Entry 3ANR (X-ray diffraction, 2.60 A resolution); this record covers chain A.

# Chain A
Name: Dual specificity tyrosine-phosphorylation-regulated kinase 1A
Source organism: Homo sapiens
Notes: EC 2.7.12.1
UniProtKB: Q13627 (DYR1A_HUMAN); numbering as in UniProt (aligned over 126-490)
Amino-acid sequence (368 residues; numbered 123 to 490; the number before each row is that of its first residue):
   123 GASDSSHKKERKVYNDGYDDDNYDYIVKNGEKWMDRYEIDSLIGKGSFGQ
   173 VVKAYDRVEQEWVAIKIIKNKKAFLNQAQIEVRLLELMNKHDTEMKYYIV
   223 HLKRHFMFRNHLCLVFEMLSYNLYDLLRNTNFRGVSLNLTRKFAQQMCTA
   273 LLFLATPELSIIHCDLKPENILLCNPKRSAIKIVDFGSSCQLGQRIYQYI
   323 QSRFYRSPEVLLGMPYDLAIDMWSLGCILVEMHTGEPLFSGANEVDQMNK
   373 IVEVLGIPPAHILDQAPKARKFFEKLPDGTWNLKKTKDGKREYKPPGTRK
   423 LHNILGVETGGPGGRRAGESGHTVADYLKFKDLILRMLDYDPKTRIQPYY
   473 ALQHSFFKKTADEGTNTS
Not modelled in the structure: 123-133, 409-413, 482-490
Modified positions: Tyr321 (o-phosphotyrosine; PTR)
Differences from the reference sequence: expression tag (123-125)
Ligand contacts: 7-methoxy-1-methyl-9H-beta-carboline (HRM): Ile165, Phe170, Val173, Ala186, Lys188, Glu203, Val222, Phe238, Glu239, Met240, Leu241, Ser242, Leu294, Val306, Asp307
UniProt features mapped onto this chain:
  - active site: Asp287 (Proton acceptor)
  - binding site (ATP): Ile165 to Val173, Lys188, Phe238 to Leu241
  - modified residue: Tyr140 (Phosphotyrosine), Tyr145 (Phosphotyrosine), Tyr159 (Phosphotyrosine), Tyr177 (Phosphotyrosine), Tyr219 (Phosphotyrosine), Ser310 (Phosphoserine), Tyr319 (Phosphotyrosine), Tyr321 (Phosphotyrosine), Thr402 (Phosphothreonine), Tyr449 (Phosphotyrosine)
  - mutagenesis: Lys188 (K188R: Abolished protein kinase activity), Tyr321 (Y321F: Mildly reduces kinase activity. Does not abolish autophosphorylation on tyrosine residues)

# In short
Bound to chain A: 7-methoxy-1-methyl-9H-beta-carboline. Curated annotation (UniProt) lists active-site residue
Asp287, 14 ATP-binding residues and 2 mutagenesis sites.
Chain A is Dual specificity tyrosine-phosphorylation-regulated kinase 1A (Homo sapiens); the structure, human
DYRK1A/harmine complex, was determined by X-ray diffraction (same publication as 3ANQ).
